Entry 4HGZ (X-ray diffraction, 2.70 A resolution); this record covers chains B and C of the 6 polymer chains in the assembly.

[Chain B (and C)]
Molecule: CcbJ
Organism: Streptomyces caelestis
Notes: chain C of this document is another copy of the same molecule, construct and numbering; everything in this record applies to it too
UniProtKB: E9JES0 (E9JES0_9ACTO); numbering as in UniProt (aligned over 1-256)
Chain sequence (276 residues; numbered -19 to 256; the number before each row is that of its first residue; numbers below 1 keep their minus sign (Met-19 is residue -19)):
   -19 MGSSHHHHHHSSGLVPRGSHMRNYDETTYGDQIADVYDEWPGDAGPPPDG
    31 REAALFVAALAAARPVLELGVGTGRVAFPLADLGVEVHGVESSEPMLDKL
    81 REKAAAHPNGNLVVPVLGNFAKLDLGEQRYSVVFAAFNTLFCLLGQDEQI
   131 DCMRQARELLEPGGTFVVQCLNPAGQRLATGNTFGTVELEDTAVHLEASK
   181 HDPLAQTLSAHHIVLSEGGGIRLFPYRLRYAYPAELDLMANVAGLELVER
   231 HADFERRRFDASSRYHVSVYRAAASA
Disordered / not traced: -19 to 27, 256 (chain C: -19 to 17, 255-256)
Construct notes: expression tag (-19 to 0)

[How chain B and chain C interact]
Residue-residue contacts (30):
  Phe164(B) with Phe164(C), hydrophobic
  Thr166(B) with Asn162(C), hydrogen bond (backbone-side chain); Thr163(C), hydrogen bond (side chain-backbone); Phe164(C); Ala178(C); Ser179(C)
  Val167(B) with Asn162(C), hydrogen bond (backbone-side chain)
  Glu168(B) with Lys180(C), salt bridge
  Leu169(B) with Ala178(C), hydrophobic; Lys180(C); Ser189(C); Ala190(C), hydrophobic; His191(C)
  Glu170(B) with His191(C), hydrogen bond (backbone-side chain)
  Asp171(B) with His191(C); Pro205(C)
  Thr172(B) with Leu203(C)
  Ala173(B) with Leu203(C)
  Val174(B) with His191(C); Leu203(C)
  Leu176(B) with Phe164(C), hydrophobic
  Leu195(B) with Ile201(C), hydrophobic
  Ser196(B) with Ile201(C)
  Glu197(B) with Ile201(C); Arg202(C), salt bridge; Leu203(C), hydrogen bond (side chain-backbone)
  Gly199(B) with Gly199(C); Ile201(C)
  Gly200(B) with Ile201(C)
  Ile201(B) with Ile201(C), hydrophobic
Also at the interface, not in a pair above, chain B (18 interface residues in all): Gly165
Also at the interface, not in a pair above, chain C (17 interface residues in all): Ile193, Leu195, Gly200

[Overview]
Chain B and chain C form an interface of 18 and 17 residues respectively, with 5 hydrogen bonds and 2 salt
bridges. Polar contacts include Glu168(B)-Lys180(C), Glu197(B)-Arg202(C) and Thr166(B)-Asn162(C).
Chain B and chain C are both CcbJ (Streptomyces caelestis); the structure, Structure of the CcbJ
Methyltransferase from Streptomyces caelestis, was determined by X-ray diffraction, deposited together with
4HGY and 4HH4.
